Entry 7KH0 (electron microscopy, 2.80 A resolution); this record covers chains A and S of the 7 polymer chains in the assembly.

== Chain A ==
Name: Guanine nucleotide-binding protein G(i) subunit alpha-3, Isoform Gnas-2 of Guanine nucleotide-binding protein G(s) subunit alpha isoforms short fusion
Source organism: Homo sapiens
UniProt: chimeric construct of P08754, P63092-2: residues 9-25 from P08754 (GNAI3_HUMAN) positions 2-18 (UniProt number = residue number - 7); residues 26-394 from P63092-2 positions 26-380 (offset varies)
Chain sequence (372 residues; row label = number of the first residue in the row; note: 14 numbers in that range are skipped by the numbering (no residue carries them; nothing is unmodelled there)):
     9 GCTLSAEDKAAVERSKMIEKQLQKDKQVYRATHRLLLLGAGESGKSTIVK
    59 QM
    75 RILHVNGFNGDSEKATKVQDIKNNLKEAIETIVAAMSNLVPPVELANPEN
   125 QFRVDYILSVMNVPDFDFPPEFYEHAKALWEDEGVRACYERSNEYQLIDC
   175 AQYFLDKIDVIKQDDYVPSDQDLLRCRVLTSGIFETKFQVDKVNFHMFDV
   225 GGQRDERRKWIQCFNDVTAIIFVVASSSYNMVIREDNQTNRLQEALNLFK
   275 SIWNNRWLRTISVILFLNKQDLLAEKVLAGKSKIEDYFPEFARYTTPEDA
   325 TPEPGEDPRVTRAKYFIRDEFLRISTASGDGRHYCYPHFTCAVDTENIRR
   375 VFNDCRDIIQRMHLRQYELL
Not modelled in the structure: 9-10, 75-204, 252-261, 304-306
Construct notes: conflict Asp188 (Ala174 in P63092-2)
Curated features (UniProtKB/Swiss-Prot):
  - lipidation: Gly9 (N-myristoyl glycine), Cys10 (S-palmitoyl cysteine)

== Chain S ==
Name: Single Fab chain (scFv16)
Source organism: Homo sapiens
Notes: antibody fragment or engineered binder
Chain sequence (248 residues; row label = number of the first residue in the row):
     1 DVQLVESGGGLVQPGGSRKLSCSASGFAFSSFGMHWVRQAPEKGLEWVAY
    51 ISSGSGTIYYADTVKGRFTISRDDPKNTLFLQMTSLRSEDTAMYYCVRSI
   101 YYYGSSPFDFWGQGTTLTVSSGGGGSGGGGSGGGGSDIVMTQATSSVPVT
   151 PGLSVSISCRSSKSLLHSNGNTYLYWFLQRPGQSPQLLIYRMSNLASGVP
   201 DRFSGSGSGTAFTLTISRLEAEDVGVYYCMQHLEYPLTFGAGTKLELK
Not modelled in the structure: 123-134
Disulfide bonds: Cys22-Cys96, Cys159-Cys229

== How chain A and chain S interact ==
Contacting residue pairs - 16 pairs, chain A then chain S:
  Leu12(A) - His167(S)
  Ser13(A) - His167(S)
  Ser13(A) - Asn169(S)
  Ser13(A) - Tyr173(S)  hydrogen bond
  Ala14(A) - Tyr235(S)  hydrophobic
  Glu15(A) - Tyr173(S)
  Glu15(A) - Tyr175(S)  hydrogen bond
  Asp16(A) - Asn169(S)  hydrogen bond
  Ala18(A) - Tyr101(S)  hydrophobic
  Glu21(A) - Ser52(S)  hydrogen bond
  Glu21(A) - Ser53(S)
  Glu21(A) - Gly56(S)
  Glu21(A) - Thr57(S)  hydrogen bond
  Arg22(A) - Ile100(S)
  Arg22(A) - Tyr101(S)
  Arg22(A) - Tyr102(S)
Interface residues without a listed pair, chain A (10 interface residues in all): Ala19, Met25
Interface residues without a listed pair, chain S (18 interface residues in all): Ser31, Gly54, Pro107, Arg191, His232, Leu233

== Summary ==
10 residues of chain A face 18 of chain S across their interface; the contacts include 5 hydrogen bonds. Polar
pairs include Ser13(A)-Tyr173(S), Glu15(A)-Tyr175(S) and Asp16(A)-Asn169(S).
Here chain A is Guanine nucleotide-binding protein G(i) subunit alpha-3, Isoform Gnas-2 of Guanine
nucleotide-binding protein G(s) subunit alpha isoforms short fusion and chain S is Single Fab chain (scFv16),
both from Homo sapiens. Entry 7KH0 (Cryo-EM structure of the human arginine vasopressin AVP-vasopressin
receptor V2R-Gs signaling complex) was determined by electron microscopy.
